9EGA - chains A and B; structure by X-ray diffraction, 1.35 A resolution.

[Chain A (and B)]
Name: Sialate O-acetylesterase
Organism: Pedobacter psychrotolerans
Notes: chain B of this document is another copy of the same molecule, construct and numbering; everything in this record applies to it too
UniProt: A0A4R2HIK5 (A0A4R2HIK5_9SPHI); residue numbers follow UniProt; this construct covers 24-646
Sequence (644 residues; each row starts with the number of its first residue):
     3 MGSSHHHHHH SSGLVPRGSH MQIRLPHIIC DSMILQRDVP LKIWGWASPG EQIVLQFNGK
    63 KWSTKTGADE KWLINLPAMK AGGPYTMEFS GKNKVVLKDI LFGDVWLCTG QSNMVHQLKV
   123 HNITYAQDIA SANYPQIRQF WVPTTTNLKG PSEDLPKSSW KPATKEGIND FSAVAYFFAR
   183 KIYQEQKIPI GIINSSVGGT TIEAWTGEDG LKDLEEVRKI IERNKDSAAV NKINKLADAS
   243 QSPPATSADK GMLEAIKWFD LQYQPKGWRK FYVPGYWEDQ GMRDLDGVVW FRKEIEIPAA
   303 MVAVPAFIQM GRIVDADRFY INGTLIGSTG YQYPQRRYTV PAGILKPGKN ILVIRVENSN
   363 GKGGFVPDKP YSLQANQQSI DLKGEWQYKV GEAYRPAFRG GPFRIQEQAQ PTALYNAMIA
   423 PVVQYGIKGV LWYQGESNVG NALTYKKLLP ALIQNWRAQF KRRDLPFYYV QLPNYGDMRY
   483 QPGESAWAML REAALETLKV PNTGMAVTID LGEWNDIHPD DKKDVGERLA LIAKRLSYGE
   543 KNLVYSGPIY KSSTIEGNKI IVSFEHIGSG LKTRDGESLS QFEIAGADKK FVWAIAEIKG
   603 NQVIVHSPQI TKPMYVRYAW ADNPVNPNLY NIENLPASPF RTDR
Unresolved in the structure: 3-19 (chain B: 3-21, 244-246)
Differences from the reference sequence: initiating methionine (3); expression tag (4-23)
Covalently attached groups: phenylmethanesulfonic acid (PMS) linked to S114
Metal / ion sites: Mg2+: L287, D288, N360, G363
Small-molecule neighbours: phenylmethanesulfonic acid (PMS): Q113, G200, G201, Y335, E438, S439, I519, H520
Reported in the primary citation:
  - catalytic residues: S114, Y335, D518, H520
  - contacts within the chain: Y335-H520, D518-H520

[How chain A and chain B interact]
Contacting residue pairs (56; chain A residue first):
  K268(A) - D577(B)  hydrogen bond (side chain-backbone)
  K268(A) - E579(B)  salt bridge
  R271(A) - M480(B)  hydrogen bond
  R271(A) - V627(B)  hydrogen bond (side chain-backbone)
  K272(A) - D370(B)
  Y274(A) - D370(B)
  Y274(A) - K385(B)
  V275(A) - Y274(B)  hydrogen bond (backbone-side chain)
  P276(A) - Y274(B)
  D281(A) - D281(B)
  D281(A) - K364(B)  salt bridge
  D281(A) - P369(B)
  Q282(A) - W516(B)
  G283(A) - D479(B)
  G283(A) - M480(B)  hydrogen bond (backbone-backbone)
  G283(A) - W516(B)
  M284(A) - M480(B)
  R285(A) - D479(B)  salt bridge
  R285(A) - M480(B)  hydrogen bond (backbone-backbone)
  R285(A) - R481(B)
  D286(A) - R481(B)  salt bridge
  K364(A) - D281(B)  salt bridge
  P369(A) - D281(B)
  D370(A) - K272(B)
  D370(A) - Y274(B)  hydrogen bond
  K385(A) - Y274(B)
  G386(A) - Y274(B)  hydrogen bond (backbone-side chain)
  Y390(A) - M480(B)
  V392(A) - Y482(B)
  A395(A) - Y482(B)  hydrophobic
  A395(A) - Q483(B)
  Y396(A) - Q483(B)  hydrogen bond (backbone-side chain)
  R397(A) - Q483(B)
  R397(A) - V594(B)
  R397(A) - Q611(B)  hydrogen bond
  P398(A) - Q483(B)
  D479(A) - G283(B)
  D479(A) - R285(B)
  M480(A) - R271(B)
  M480(A) - G283(B)  hydrogen bond (backbone-backbone)
  M480(A) - M284(B)
  M480(A) - R285(B)  hydrogen bond (backbone-backbone)
  M480(A) - Y390(B)
  R481(A) - R285(B)
  R481(A) - D286(B)  salt bridge
  Y482(A) - M284(B)  hydrophobic
  Y482(A) - V392(B)
  Y482(A) - A395(B)  hydrophobic
  Q483(A) - A395(B)  hydrogen bond (side chain-backbone)
  Q483(A) - Y396(B)  hydrogen bond (side chain-backbone)
  Q483(A) - R397(B)
  W516(A) - Q282(B)
  W516(A) - G283(B)
  D577(A) - K268(B)  hydrogen bond (backbone-side chain)
  E579(A) - K268(B)  salt bridge
  V627(A) - R271(B)  hydrogen bond (backbone-side chain)
Also at the interface, not in a pair above, chain A (37 interface residues in all): L287, G578, V594, Q611, D624
Also at the interface, not in a pair above, chain B (34 interface residues in all): P276, L287, K371, P398

[Summary]
The interface between chain A and chain B involves 37 residues on one side and 34 on the other; the contacts
include 16 hydrogen bonds and 7 salt bridges. Among the polar pairs are K268(A)-E579(B), D281(A)-K364(B) and
R285(A)-D479(B). From the paper: catalytic residues S114(A), Y335(A) and D518(A) among others; contacts within
the chain involving Y335(A), H520(A) and D518(A).
Chain A and chain B are both Sialate O-acetylesterase (Pedobacter psychrotolerans); the structure, Crystal
Structure of a CE20 carbohydrate acetylesterase from Pedobacter psychrotolerans (PpCE20_II), with ancillary
domain, was determined by X-ray diffraction.
